PDB entry 3E90 | X-ray diffraction, 2.45 A resolution | chains A and B

[Chain A]
Molecule: NS2B cofactor
From: West Nile virus
Sequence (50 residues; each row starts with the number of its first residue):
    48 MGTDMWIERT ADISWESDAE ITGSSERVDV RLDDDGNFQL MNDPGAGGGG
Disordered / not traced: 48-50
Small-molecule neighbours: Naph-KKR-H (NKK; N~2~-(naphthalen-2-ylcarbonyl)-L-lysyl-N-[(1S)-4-carbamimidamido-1-formylbutyl]-L-lysinamide): Gly83, Asn84, Phe85, Gln86, Asp90

[Chain B]
Molecule: NS3 protease
From: West Nile virus
Notes: EC 3.4.21.91
Sequence (198 residues; each row starts with the number of its first residue; numbers below 1 keep their minus sign (Ser-3 is residue -3)):
    -3 SGGGGGVLWD TPSPKEYKKG DTTTGVYRIM TRGLLGSYQA GAGVMVEGVF HTLWHTTKGA
    57 ALMSGEGRLD PYWGSVKEDR LCYGGPWKLQ HKWNGQDEVQ MIVVEPGKNV KNVRTKPGVF
   117 KTPEGEIGAV TLDFPTGTSG SPIVDKNGDV IGLYGNGVIM PNGSYISAIV QGKRMDEPIP
   177 AGFEPEMLGS RSHHHHHH
Disordered / not traced: -3 to -1, 8-10, 176-194
Covalently attached groups: Naph-KKR-H (NKK) linked to Ser135
Small-molecule neighbours: Naph-KKR-H (NKK; N~2~-(naphthalen-2-ylcarbonyl)-L-lysyl-N-[(1S)-4-carbamimidamido-1-formylbutyl]-L-lysinamide): His51, Asp75, Asp129, Phe130, Pro131, Thr132, Gly133, Thr134, Tyr150, Gly151, Asn152, Gly153, Val154, Ile155, Tyr161

[Interface between chain A and chain B]
Pairs across the interface (104):
  Asp51(A) with Thr27(B), hydrogen bond (backbone-side chain)
  Met52(A) with Ile25(B), hydrophobic; Met26(B); Thr27(B); Ala36(B), hydrophobic; Thr52(B); Thr53(B); Ala56(B), hydrophobic; Ala57(B); Leu58(B); Met59(B), hydrogen bond (backbone-backbone)
  Trp53(A) with Arg24(B); Ile25(B); Met26(B), hydrogen bond (backbone-backbone); Thr27(B); Arg28(B); Met59(B)
  Ile54(A) with Tyr23(B), hydrophobic; Arg24(B); Met41(B), hydrophobic; Met59(B), hydrogen bond (backbone-backbone); Ser60(B); Leu65(B), hydrophobic
  Glu55(A) with Tyr23(B); Arg24(B), hydrogen bond (backbone-backbone); Met26(B)
  Arg56(A) with Thr20(B), hydrogen bond (side chain-backbone); Gly21(B); Val22(B); Tyr23(B)
  Thr57(A) with Val22(B), hydrogen bond (backbone-backbone); Arg24(B), hydrogen bond; Val106(B)
  Ala58(A) with Gly21(B); Val22(B), hydrogen bond (backbone-backbone)
  Asp59(A) with Val22(B); Ile98(B)
  Ile60(A) with Gly21(B); Val22(B), hydrophobic; Val40(B), hydrophobic; Met41(B); Val42(B), hydrophobic; Ile98(B), hydrophobic; Gly144(B); Val146(B), hydrophobic
  Ser61(A) with Ile98(B); Asn108(B), hydrogen bond (backbone-side chain)
  Trp62(A) with Glu94(B); Val95(B); Gln96(B); Arg110(B); Val140(B); Asp141(B); Lys142(B)
  Glu63(A) with Gln96(B), hydrogen bond (backbone-side chain); Asn108(B)
  Ala66(A) with Gln96(B); Asn108(B); Arg110(B)
  Glu67(A) with Lys107(B), salt bridge; Asn108(B), hydrogen bond (backbone-backbone); Val109(B); Arg110(B), hydrogen bond (backbone-backbone)
  Ile68(A) with Arg110(B)
  Thr69(A) with Val109(B); Arg110(B), hydrogen bond (backbone-backbone); Thr111(B), hydrogen bond (backbone-side chain); Leu128(B)
  Gly70(A) with Thr111(B); Thr127(B)
  Ser71(A) with Thr127(B), hydrogen bond (backbone-side chain)
  Ser72(A) with Lys112(B), hydrogen bond (side chain-backbone); Pro113(B); Gly114(B)
  Glu73(A) with Gly114(B); Val115(B), hydrogen bond (backbone-backbone); Thr127(B); Ile162(B)
  Arg74(A) with Val115(B); Lys117(B)
  Val75(A) with Val115(B), hydrogen bond (backbone-backbone); Phe116(B); Lys117(B), hydrogen bond (backbone-backbone); Met156(B), hydrophobic; Ile162(B), hydrophobic
  Asp76(A) with Lys117(B)
  Val77(A) with Lys117(B), hydrogen bond (backbone-backbone); Thr118(B); Pro119(B)
  Leu79(A) with Lys73(B)
  Asp80(A) with Lys73(B)
  Asp81(A) with Gly0(B); Lys73(B), salt bridge
  Asp82(A) with Val72(B)
  Gly83(A) with Val72(B); Lys73(B); Asn152(B), hydrogen bond (backbone-side chain)
  Phe85(A) with Asn152(B); Gly153(B); Val154(B), hydrophobic; Ala164(B), hydrophobic
  Leu87(A) with Val154(B), hydrophobic; Ile155(B); Met156(B), hydrophobic
Interface residues without a listed pair, chain A (35 interface residues in all): Ser64, Arg78, Gln86
Interface residues without a listed pair, chain B (64 interface residues in all): Thr19, Ser33, Phe46, His51, Val100, Glu122, Ile123, Pro157

[Overview]
35 residues of chain A and 64 residues of chain B are in contact, with 22 hydrogen bonds and 2 salt bridges.
Polar pairs include Glu67(A)-Lys107(B), Asp81(A)-Lys73(B) and Asp51(A)-Thr27(B). Ligands of chain A:
Naph-KKR-H. Naph-KKR-H is covalently linked to Ser135(B).
Chain A is NS2B cofactor and chain B is NS3 protease, both from West Nile virus; the structure, West Nile vi
rus NS2B-NS3protease in complexed with inhibitor Naph-KKR-H, was determined by X-ray diffraction.
